Entry 4A3I (X-ray diffraction, 3.80 A resolution); this record covers chains A and T of the 14 polymer chains in the assembly.

# Chain A
Name: DNA-directed RNA polymerase II subunit RPB1
Source organism: Saccharomyces cerevisiae
Notes: EC 2.7.7.6
Reference sequence: P04050 (RPB1_YEAST); numbering as in UniProt (aligned over 1-1732)
Chain sequence (1732 residues; numbered 1 to 1732; the number before each row is that of its first residue):
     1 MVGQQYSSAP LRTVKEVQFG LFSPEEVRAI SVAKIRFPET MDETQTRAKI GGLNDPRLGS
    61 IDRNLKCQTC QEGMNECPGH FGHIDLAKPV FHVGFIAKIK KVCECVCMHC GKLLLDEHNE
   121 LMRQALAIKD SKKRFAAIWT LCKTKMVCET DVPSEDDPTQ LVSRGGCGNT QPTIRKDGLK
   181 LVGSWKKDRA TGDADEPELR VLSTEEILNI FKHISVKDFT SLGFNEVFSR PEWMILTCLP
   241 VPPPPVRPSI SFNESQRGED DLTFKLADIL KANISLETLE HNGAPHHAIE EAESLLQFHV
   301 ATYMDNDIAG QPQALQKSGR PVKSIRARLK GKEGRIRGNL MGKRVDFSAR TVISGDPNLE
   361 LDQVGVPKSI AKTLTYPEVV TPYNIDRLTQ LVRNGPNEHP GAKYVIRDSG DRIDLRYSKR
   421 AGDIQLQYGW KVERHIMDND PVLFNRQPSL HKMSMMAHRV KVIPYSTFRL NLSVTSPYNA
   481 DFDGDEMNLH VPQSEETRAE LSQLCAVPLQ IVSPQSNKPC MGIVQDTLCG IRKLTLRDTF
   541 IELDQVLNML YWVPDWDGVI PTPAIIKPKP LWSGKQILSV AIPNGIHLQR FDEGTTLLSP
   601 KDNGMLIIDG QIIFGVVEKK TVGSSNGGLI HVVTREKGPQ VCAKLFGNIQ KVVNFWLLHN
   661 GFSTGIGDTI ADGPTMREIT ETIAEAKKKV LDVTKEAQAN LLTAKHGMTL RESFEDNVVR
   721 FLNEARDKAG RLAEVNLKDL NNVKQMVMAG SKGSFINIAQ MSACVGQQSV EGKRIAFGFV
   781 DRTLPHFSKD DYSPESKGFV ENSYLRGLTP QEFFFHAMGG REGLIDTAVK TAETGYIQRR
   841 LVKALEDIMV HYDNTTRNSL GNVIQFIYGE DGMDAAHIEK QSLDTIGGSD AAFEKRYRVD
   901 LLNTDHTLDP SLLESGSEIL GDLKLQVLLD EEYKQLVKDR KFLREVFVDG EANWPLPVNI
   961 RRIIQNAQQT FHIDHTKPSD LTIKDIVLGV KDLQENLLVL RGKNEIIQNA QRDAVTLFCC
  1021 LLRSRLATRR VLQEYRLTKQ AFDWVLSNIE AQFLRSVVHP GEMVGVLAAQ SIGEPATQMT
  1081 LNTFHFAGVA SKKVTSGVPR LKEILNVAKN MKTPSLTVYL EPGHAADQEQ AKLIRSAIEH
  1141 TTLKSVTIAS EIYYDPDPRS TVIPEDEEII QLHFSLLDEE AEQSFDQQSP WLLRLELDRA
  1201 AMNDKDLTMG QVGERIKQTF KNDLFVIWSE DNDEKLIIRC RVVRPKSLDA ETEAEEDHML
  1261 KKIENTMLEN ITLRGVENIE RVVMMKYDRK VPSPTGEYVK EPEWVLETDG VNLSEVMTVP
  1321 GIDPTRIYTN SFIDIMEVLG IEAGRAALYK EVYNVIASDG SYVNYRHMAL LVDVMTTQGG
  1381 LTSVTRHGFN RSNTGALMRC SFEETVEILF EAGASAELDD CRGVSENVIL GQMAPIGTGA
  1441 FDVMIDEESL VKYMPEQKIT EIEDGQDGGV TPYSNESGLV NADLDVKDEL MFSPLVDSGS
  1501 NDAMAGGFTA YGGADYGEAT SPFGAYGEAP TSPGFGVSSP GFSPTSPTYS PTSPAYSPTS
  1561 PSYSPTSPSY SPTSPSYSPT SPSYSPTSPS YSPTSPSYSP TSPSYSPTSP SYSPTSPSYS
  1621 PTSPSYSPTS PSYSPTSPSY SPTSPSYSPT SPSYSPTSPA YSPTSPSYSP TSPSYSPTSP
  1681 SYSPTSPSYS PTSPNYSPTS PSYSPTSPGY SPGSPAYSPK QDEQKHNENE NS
Disordered / not traced: 1-2, 1081-1091, 1177-1186, 1244-1253, 1456-1732
Ion coordination: Zn2+ site 1: Cys-67, Cys-70, Cys-77, His-80; Zn2+ site 2: Cys-107, Cys-110, Cys-148, Cys-167; Mg2+: Asp-481, Asp-483, Asp-485
UniProt features mapped onto this chain:
  - region: Pro-248 to Asp-260 (Lid loop), Asn-306 to Lys-323 (Rudder loop), Pro-810 to Glu-822 (Bridging helix)
  - binding site (Zn(2+)): Cys-67, Cys-70, Cys-77, His-80, Cys-107, Cys-110, Cys-148, Cys-167
  - binding site (Mg(2+)): Asp-481, Asp-483, Asp-485
  - modified residue: Thr-1471 (Phosphothreonine)
  - cross-link (Glycyl lysine isopeptide (Lys-Gly)): Lys-695 (interchain with G-Cter in ubiquitin), Lys-1246 (interchain with G-Cter in ubiquitin), Lys-1350 (interchain with G-Cter in ubiquitin)
  - natural variant: Ser-1653 to Pro-1659 (deletion: In strain: A364A)
  - mutagenesis: Lys-1246 (K1246R: Impairs ubiquitination during transcription stress)
What the authors report for this chain:
  - mutagenesis - Q1078N, Q1078S: abolished growth (citing earlier work)

# Chain T
Molecule: Template DNA 27-mer
Sequence (27 nucleotides; numbered 4 to 30; the number before each row is that of its first residue):
     4 AGCGCAGTTG TGCTATGAUA TTTTTAT
Disordered / not traced: 4-5, 23-30
Modified / non-standard residues: BRU (5-bromo-2'-deoxyuridine-5'-monophosphate) at position 22

# Chain A / chain T interface
Residue-residue contacts (16; chain A residue first):
  Lys-332(A) / DA18(T)  salt bridge to the phosphate
  Lys-332(A) / DT19(T)  salt bridge to the phosphate
  Arg-337(A) / DT17(T)  salt bridge to the phosphate
  Arg-344(A) / DA21(T)  salt bridge to the phosphate
  Arg-350(A) / DG20(T)  sugar contact
  Gln-447(A) / DG20(T)  sugar contact
  Thr-831(A) / DA18(T)  sugar contact
  Ala-832(A) / DA18(T)  sugar contact
  Gly-835(A) / DA18(T)  sugar contact
  Tyr-836(A) / DC16(T)  phosphate contact
  Tyr-836(A) / DT17(T)  sugar contact
  Arg-1386(A) / DG15(T)  hydrogen bond to the base
  Arg-1386(A) / DC16(T)  hydrogen bond to the sugar
  Glu-1403(A) / DC16(T)  phosphate contact
  Glu-1404(A) / DG15(T)  sugar contact
  Glu-1404(A) / DC16(T)  phosphate contact
Interface residues without a listed pair, chain A (15 interface residues in all): Ala-309, Arg-839, Glu-1407
Interface residues without a listed pair, chain T (8 interface residues in all): DT14

# Summary
15 residues of chain A face 8 of chain T across their interface; the contacts include 2 hydrogen bonds and 4
salt bridges. Polar contacts include Arg-1386(A)/DG15(T), Arg-1386(A)/DC16(T) and Lys-332(A)/DA18(T). From
UniProt: 8 Zn2+-binding residues, 3 Mg2+-binding residues and one mutagenesis site on chain A. The paper
reports that Q1078N and Q1078S of chain A abolish growth.
Chain A is DNA-directed RNA polymerase II subunit RPB1 (Saccharomyces cerevisiae) and chain T is Template DNA
27-mer; the structure, RNA Polymerase II binary complex with DNA, was determined by X-ray diffraction together
with 4A3B, 4A3C, 4A3D, 4A3E, 4A3F, 4A3G and 4 further entries from the same study.
